6UWT - chains I and A of the 14 polymer chains in the assembly; structure by electron microscopy, 3.10 A resolution.

Chain I (and A):
Name: ADP-ribosyltransferase binding component
From: Clostridioides difficile
Notes: chain A of this document is another copy of the same molecule, construct and numbering; everything in this record applies to it too
UniProtKB: O32739 (O32739_CLODI); residue numbers follow UniProt; this construct covers 210-876
Sequence (667 residues; each row starts with the number of its first residue):
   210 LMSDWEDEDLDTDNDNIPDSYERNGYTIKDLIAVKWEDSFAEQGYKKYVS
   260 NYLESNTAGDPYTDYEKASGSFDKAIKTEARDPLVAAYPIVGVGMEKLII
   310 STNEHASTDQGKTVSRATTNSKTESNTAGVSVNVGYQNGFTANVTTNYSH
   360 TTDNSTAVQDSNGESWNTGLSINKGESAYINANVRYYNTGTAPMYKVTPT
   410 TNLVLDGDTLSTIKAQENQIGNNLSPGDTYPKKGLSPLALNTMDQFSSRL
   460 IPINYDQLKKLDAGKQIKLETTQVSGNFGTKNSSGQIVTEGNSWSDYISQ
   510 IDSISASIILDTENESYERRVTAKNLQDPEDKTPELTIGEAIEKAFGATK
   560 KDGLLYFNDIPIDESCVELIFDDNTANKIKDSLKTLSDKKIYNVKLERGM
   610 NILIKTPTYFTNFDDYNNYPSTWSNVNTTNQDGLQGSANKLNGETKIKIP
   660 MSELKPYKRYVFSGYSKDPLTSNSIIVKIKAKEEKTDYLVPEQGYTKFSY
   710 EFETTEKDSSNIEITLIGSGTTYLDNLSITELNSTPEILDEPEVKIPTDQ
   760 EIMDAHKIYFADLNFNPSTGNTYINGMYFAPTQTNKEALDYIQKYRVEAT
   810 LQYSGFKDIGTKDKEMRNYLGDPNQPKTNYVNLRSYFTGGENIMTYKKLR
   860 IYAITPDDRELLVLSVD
Unresolved in the structure: 210-216
Metal / ion sites: Ca2+ site 1: D220, D222, D224, I226, D228, E231; Ca2+ site 2: D222, D224, E231, N260, E263, D273
Reported in the primary citation:
  - Ca2+ coordination: D220, D222, D224, I226, E231, N260, E263, D273

Interface between chain I and chain A:
Residue-residue contacts - 11 pairs, chain I then chain A:
  F769(I) with T778(A)
  L772(I) with F774(A), hydrophobic; G779(A)
  F774(I) with L772(A), hydrophobic; F774(A), hydrophobic; T781(A)
  T778(I) with F769(A)
  G779(I) with L772(A)
  T781(I) with F774(A); T781(A)
  Y855(I) with Y855(A), hydrophobic
Also at the interface, not in a pair above, chain I (9 interface residues in all): N773, S777
Also at the interface, not in a pair above, chain A (9 interface residues in all): N773, S777

Overview:
The chain I/chain A interface involves 9 residues from each chain. D220(I), D222(I), D224(I), I226(I), D228(I)
and E231(I) form the Ca2+ site 1. D222(I), D224(I), E231(I), N260(I), E263(I) and D273(I) form the Ca2+ site
2. The paper reports Ca2+ coordination by D220(I), D222(I) and D224(I) among others.
Both chains are ADP-ribosyltransferase binding component (Clostridioides difficile). Entry 6UWT (Clostridium
difficile binary toxin translocase CDTb tetradecamer in symmetric conformation) was determined by electron
microscopy together with 6UWI, 6UWO and 6UWR from the same study.
